PDB entry 7XIH | X-ray diffraction, 1.20 A resolution | chains A and B

[Chain A (and B)]
Protein: Polyamine aminopropyltransferase
From: Pyrobaculum calidifontis JCM 11548
Notes: EC 2.5.1.16; chain B of this document is another copy of the same molecule, construct and numbering; everything in this record applies to it too
Reference sequence: A3MU81 (SPEE_PYRCJ); residue numbers follow UniProt; this construct covers 1-289
Chain sequence (309 residues; numbered -19 to 289; the number before each row is that of its first residue; numbers below 1 keep their minus sign (Met-19 is residue -19)):
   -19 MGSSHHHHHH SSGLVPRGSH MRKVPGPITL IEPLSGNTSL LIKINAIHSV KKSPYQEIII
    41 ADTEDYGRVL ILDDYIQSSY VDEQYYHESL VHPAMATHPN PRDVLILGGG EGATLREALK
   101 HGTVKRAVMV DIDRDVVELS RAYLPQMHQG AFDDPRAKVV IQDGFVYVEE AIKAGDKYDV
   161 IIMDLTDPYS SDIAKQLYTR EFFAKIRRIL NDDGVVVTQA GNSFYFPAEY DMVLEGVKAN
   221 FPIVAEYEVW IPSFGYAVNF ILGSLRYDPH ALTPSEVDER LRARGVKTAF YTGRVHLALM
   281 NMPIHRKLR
Disordered / not traced: -19 to 1 (chain B: -19 to 2)
Differences from the reference sequence: initiating methionine (-19); expression tag (-18 to 0)
Residues lining bound ligands:
  - 5'-deoxy-5'-methylthioadenosine (MTA): Gln36, Leu50, Leu52, Gln57, Gly88, Gly89, Gly90, Glu91, Val110, Asp111, Ile112, Asp113, Val116, Gln142, Asp143, Gly144, Asp164, Leu165, Thr166, Ile173, Ala174, Leu177
  - spermidine (SPD): Glu12, Tyr55, Ile56, Gln57, Tyr66, His67, Glu91, Thr94, Asp164, Leu165, Asp167, Tyr169, Gln199, Phe234, Tyr236
Curated features (UniProtKB/Swiss-Prot):
  - active site: Asp164 (Proton acceptor)
  - binding site (S-methyl-5'-thioadenosine): Gln36, Asp111, Asp143, Gly144
  - binding site (spermidine): His67, Glu91
What the authors report for this chain:
  - specificity-determining residues: Tyr236 (proposed by the authors, not directly observed)

[Chain A / chain B interface]
Residue-residue contacts - 107 pairs, chain A then chain B:
  Arg2(A) with Gly16(B); Tyr55(B)
  Lys3(A) with Ile11(B); Ser19(B), hydrogen bond (backbone-side chain); Asp54(B), salt bridge
  Pro5(A) with Gly16(B); Asn17(B); Thr18(B); Ser19(B)
  Ser15(A) with Asp45(B), hydrogen bond
  Gly16(A) with Lys3(B), hydrogen bond (backbone-side chain); Val4(B); Pro5(B)
  Asn17(A) with Lys3(B), hydrogen bond; Pro5(B); Leu21(B); Ile22(B); Lys23(B), hydrogen bond (backbone-backbone); Glu44(B); Asp45(B)
  Thr18(A) with Pro5(B); Leu21(B); Asp45(B), hydrogen bond; Tyr46(B), hydrogen bond
  Ser19(A) with Pro5(B); Leu20(B); Leu21(B), hydrogen bond (backbone-backbone)
  Leu20(A) with Ser19(B)
  Leu21(A) with Asn17(B); Thr18(B); Ser19(B), hydrogen bond (backbone-backbone)
  Ile22(A) with Asn17(B)
  Lys23(A) with Asn17(B), hydrogen bond (backbone-backbone)
  Glu44(A) with Asn17(B)
  Asp45(A) with Ser15(B), hydrogen bond; Asn17(B); Thr18(B), hydrogen bond; Tyr205(B); Lys287(B), salt bridge
  Tyr46(A) with Thr18(B), hydrogen bond; Tyr205(B), hydrogen bond
  Tyr60(A) with Arg289(B), hydrogen bond (backbone-side chain)
  Val61(A) with Phe204(B), hydrophobic; Lys287(B); Leu288(B), hydrogen bond (backbone-backbone); Arg289(B)
  Glu63(A) with Arg289(B), salt bridge
  Gln64(A) with Leu288(B); Arg289(B)
  Tyr65(A) with Ile284(B); His285(B); Arg286(B), hydrogen bond (side chain-backbone); Leu288(B), hydrophobic
  Arg96(A) with Arg289(B)
  Gln126(A) with Arg289(B), hydrogen bond (backbone-side chain)
  Gln129(A) with Arg289(B)
  Asn202(A) with Trp230(B)
  Phe204(A) with Val61(B), hydrophobic; Pro232(B), hydrophobic
  Tyr205(A) with Asp45(B); Tyr46(B), hydrogen bond; Trp230(B), hydrophobic; Pro232(B)
  Trp230(A) with Asn202(B); Tyr205(B), hydrophobic; Trp230(B); Gly235(B); Tyr236(B), hydrophobic; Ala237(B), hydrophobic; His285(B), hydrogen bond (backbone-side chain)
  Pro232(A) with Phe204(B), hydrophobic; Tyr205(B)
  Gly235(A) with Trp230(B)
  Tyr236(A) with Trp230(B), hydrophobic
  Ala237(A) with Trp230(B), hydrophobic
  His250(A) with Arg274(B)
  Phe270(A) with Met282(B), hydrophobic; Pro283(B), hydrophobic
  Arg274(A) with Met280(B), hydrogen bond (side chain-backbone); Asn281(B), hydrogen bond
  Val275(A) with Pro283(B)
  Leu277(A) with Asn281(B)
  Ala278(A) with Ala278(B); Met282(B), hydrophobic
  Leu279(A) with Met282(B), hydrophobic
  Met280(A) with Arg274(B), hydrogen bond (backbone-side chain)
  Asn281(A) with Arg274(B), hydrogen bond; Leu277(B)
  Met282(A) with Phe270(B), hydrophobic; Ala278(B), hydrophobic; Leu279(B), hydrophobic
  Pro283(A) with Val275(B)
  His285(A) with Tyr65(B); Trp230(B), hydrogen bond (side chain-backbone)
  Arg286(A) with Tyr65(B), hydrogen bond (backbone-side chain)
  Lys287(A) with Asp45(B), salt bridge; Val61(B)
  Leu288(A) with Val61(B), hydrogen bond (backbone-backbone); Gln64(B); Tyr65(B), hydrophobic
  Arg289(A) with Tyr60(B), hydrogen bond (side chain-backbone); Val61(B); Glu63(B), salt bridge; Gln64(B); Arg96(B); Gln126(B), hydrogen bond (side chain-backbone); Gln129(B)
Other interface residues (no listed pair), chain A (52 interface residues in all): Val4, Asp62, Val229, Ala269, Ile284
Other interface residues (no listed pair), chain B (56 interface residues in all): Pro13, Asp53, Asp62, Val229, His250, Ala269

[Overview]
Chain A and chain B form an interface of 52 and 56 residues respectively, with 29 hydrogen bonds and 5 salt
bridges. Among the polar pairs are Lys3(A)-Asp54(B), Asp45(A)-Lys287(B) and Glu63(A)-Arg289(B). Bound to chain
A: 5'-deoxy-5'-methylthioadenosine and spermidine. From the paper: the specificity determinant Tyr236(A).
Chain A and chain B are both Polyamine aminopropyltransferase (Pyrobaculum calidifontis JCM 11548); the
structure, Crystal structure of the aminopropyltransferase, SpeE from hyperthermophilic crenarchaeon,
Pyrobaculum calidifontis in complex with 5'-methylthioadenosine (MTA) ..., was determined by X-ray
diffraction, deposited together with 7XIF, 7XIG and 7XII.
